Entry 9BCX (electron microscopy, 6.10 A resolution (low resolution: residue-level contacts below are approximate; hydrogen-bond / salt-bridge calls are withheld)); this record covers chains 4 and 6 of the 16 polymer chains in the assembly.

== Chain 4 ==
Name: DNA replication licensing factor MCM4
From: Saccharomyces cerevisiae
Notes: EC 3.6.4.12
UniProt: A0A8H4BU27 (A0A8H4BU27_YEASX); residue numbers follow UniProt; this construct covers 1-933
Sequence (933 residues; numbered 1 to 933; the number before each row is that of its first residue):
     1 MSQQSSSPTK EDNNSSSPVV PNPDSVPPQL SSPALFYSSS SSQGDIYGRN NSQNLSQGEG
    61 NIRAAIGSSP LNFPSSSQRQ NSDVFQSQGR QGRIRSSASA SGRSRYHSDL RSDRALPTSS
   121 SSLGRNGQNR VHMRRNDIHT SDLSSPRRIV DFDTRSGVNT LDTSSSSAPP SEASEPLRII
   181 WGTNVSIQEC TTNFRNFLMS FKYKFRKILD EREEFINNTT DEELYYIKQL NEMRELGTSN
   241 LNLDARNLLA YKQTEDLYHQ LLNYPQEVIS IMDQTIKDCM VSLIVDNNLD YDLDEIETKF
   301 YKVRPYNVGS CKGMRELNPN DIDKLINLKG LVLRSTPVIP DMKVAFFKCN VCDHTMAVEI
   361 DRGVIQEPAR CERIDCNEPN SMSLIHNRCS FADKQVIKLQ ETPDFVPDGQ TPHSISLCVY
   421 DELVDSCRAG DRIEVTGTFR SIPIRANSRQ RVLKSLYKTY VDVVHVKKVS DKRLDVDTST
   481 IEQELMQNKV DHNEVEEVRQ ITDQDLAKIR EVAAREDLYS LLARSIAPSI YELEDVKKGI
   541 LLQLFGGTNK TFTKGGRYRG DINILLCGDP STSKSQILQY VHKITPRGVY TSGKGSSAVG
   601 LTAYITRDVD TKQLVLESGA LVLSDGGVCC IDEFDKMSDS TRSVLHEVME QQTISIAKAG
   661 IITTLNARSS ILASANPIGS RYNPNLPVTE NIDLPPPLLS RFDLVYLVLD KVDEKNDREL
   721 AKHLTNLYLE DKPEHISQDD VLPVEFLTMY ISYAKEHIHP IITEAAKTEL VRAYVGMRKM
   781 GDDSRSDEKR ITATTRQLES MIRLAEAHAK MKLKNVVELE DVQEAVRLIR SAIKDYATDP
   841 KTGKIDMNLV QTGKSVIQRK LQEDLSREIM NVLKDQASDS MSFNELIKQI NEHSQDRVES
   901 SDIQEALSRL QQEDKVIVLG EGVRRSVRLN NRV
Not modelled in the structure: 1-185, 470-491, 781-793, 811-813, 842-849, 875-880, 891-899, 929-933

== Chain 6 ==
Name: DNA replication licensing factor MCM6
From: Saccharomyces cerevisiae
Notes: EC 3.6.4.12
UniProt: P53091 (MCM6_YEAST); residue numbers follow UniProt; this construct covers 1-1017
Sequence (1017 residues; numbered 1 to 1017; the number before each row is that of its first residue):
     1 MSSPFPADTP SSNRPSNSSP PPSSIGAGFG SSSGLDSQIG SRLHFPSSSQ PHVSNSQTGP
    61 FVNDSTQFSS QRLQTDGSAT NDMEGNEPAR SFKSRALNHV KKVDDVTGEK VREAFEQFLE
   121 DFSVQSTDTG EVEKVYRAQI EFMKIYDLNT IYIDYQHLSM RENGALAMAI SEQYYRFLPF
   181 LQKGLRRVVR KYAPELLNTS DSLKRSEGDE GQADEDEQQD DDMNGSSLPR DSGSSAAPGN
   241 GTSAMATRSI TTSTSPEQTE RVFQISFFNL PTVHRIRDIR SEKIGSLLSI SGTVTRTSEV
   301 RPELYKASFT CDMCRAIVDN VEQSFKYTEP TFCPNPSCEN RAFWTLNVTR SRFLDWQKVR
   361 IQENANEIPT GSMPRTLDVI LRGDSVERAK PGDRCKFTGV EIVVPDVTQL GLPGVKPSST
   421 LDTRGISKTT EGLNSGVTGL RSLGVRDLTY KISFLACHVI SIGSNIGASS PDANSNNRET
   481 ELQMAANLQA NNVYQDNERD QEVFLNSLSS DEINELKEMV KDEHIYDKLV RSIAPAVFGH
   541 EAVKKGILLQ MLGGVHKSTV EGIKLRGDIN ICVVGDPSTS KSQFLKYVVG FAPRSVYTSG
   601 KASSAAGLTA AVVRDEEGGD YTIEAGALML ADNGICCIDE FDKMDISDQV AIHEAMEQQT
   661 ISIAKAGIHA TLNARTSILA AANPVGGRYN RKLSLRGNLN MTAPIMSRFD LFFVILDDCN
   721 EKIDTELASH IVDLHMKRDE AIEPPFSAEQ LRRYIKYART FKPILTKEAR SYLVEKYKEL
   781 RKDDAQGFSR SSYRITVRQL ESMIRLSEAI ARANCVDEIT PSFIAEAYDL LRQSIIRVDV
   841 DDVEMDEEFD NIESQSHAAS GNNDDNDDGT GSGVITSEPP ADIEEGQSEA TARPGTSEKK
   901 KTTVTYDKYV SMMNMIVRKI AEVDREGAEE LTAVDIVDWY LLQKENDLGS LAEYWEERRL
   961 AFKVIKRLVK DRILMEIHGT RHNLRDLENE ENENNKTVYV IHPNCEVLDQ LEPQDSS
Not modelled in the structure: 1-103, 200-258, 411-446, 466-495, 602-603, 841-902, 979-1017
Disulfides: C314-C333
Swiss-Prot annotation at these positions:
  - motif: S707 to D710 (Arginine finger)
  - binding site (ATP): G575 to S582
  - modified residue: S78 (Phosphoserine), S249 (Phosphoserine), S372 (Phosphoserine), T766 (Phosphothreonine)
  - mutagenesis: K581 (K581A: Loss of MCM2-7 complex helicase activity)

== Chain 4 / chain 6 interface ==
Contacting residue pairs - 68 pairs, chain 4 then chain 6:
  V338(4) with I452(6)
  P340(4) with Y450(6); I452(6)
  M342(4) with Y450(6)
  H386(4) with V403(6); P405(6); Y450(6)
  N387(4) with Y175(6); F325(6); V403(6)
  R388(4) with Y175(6); R176(6)
  F391(4) with S281(6); I284(6); V403(6)
  A392(4) with S281(6)
  D393(4) with R280(6); S281(6)
  E422(4) with R280(6)
  D425(4) with R375(6)
  R428(4) with T370(6); S372(6)
  R445(4) with D447(6)
  K550(4) with H735(6)
  T551(4) with R738(6)
  F552(4) with L734(6); H735(6); R738(6)
  T553(4) with D739(6)
  K554(4) with D739(6); I742(6)
  G556(4) with Q583(6)
  Y558(4) with H735(6)
  S643(4) with K601(6); E640(6)
  V644(4) with K601(6)
  H646(4) with E640(6)
  E650(4) with S582(6)
  S655(4) with S599(6)
  A657(4) with T598(6); S604(6); G607(6)
  K658(4) with S604(6)
  A659(4) with E624(6)
  G660(4) with E624(6); A625(6)
  T664(4) with I368(6); P369(6); T370(6); G371(6)
  L665(4) with G371(6)
  N666(4) with T370(6)
  P696(4) with G686(6); G687(6)
  P697(4) with P577(6); G687(6)
  I762(4) with M736(6)
  K767(4) with V732(6)
  V771(4) with A728(6)
  Y774(4) with D724(6)
  R778(4) with C719(6)
  T794(4) with R688(6); D717(6)
  T795(4) with S578(6); L727(6)
  R796(4) with S578(6)
  L798(4) with A728(6); I731(6)
Other interface residues (no listed pair), chain 4 (54 interface residues in all): V424, A429, G555, R557, Q651, I661, I662, T663, S700, V775, K779
Other interface residues (no listed pair), chain 6 (56 interface residues in all): R277, E282, S324, P374, T579, V596, Y597, A606, K643, E721, T725

== In short ==
54 residues of chain 4 and 56 residues of chain 6 are in contact. From UniProt: 8 ATP-binding residues and one
mutagenesis site on chain 6.
Here chain 4 is DNA replication licensing factor MCM4 and chain 6 is DNA replication licensing factor MCM6,
both from Saccharomyces cerevisiae. Entry 9BCX (Cryo-EM structure of the S. cerevisiae ORC-Cdc6-Mcm2-7-DNA
complex with a fully closed Mcm2-Mcm5 DNA entry gate) was determined by electron microscopy.
